Entry 4LPH (X-ray diffraction, 2.30 A resolution); this record covers chain F.

Chain F:
Protein: Farnesyl pyrophosphate synthase
From: Homo sapiens
Notes: EC 2.5.1.10, 2.5.1.1
UniProtKB: P14324 (FPPS_HUMAN); residues 1-353 here correspond to UniProt positions 67-419 (UniProt number = residue number + 66)
Chain sequence (375 residues; each row starts with the number of its first residue; numbers below 1 keep their minus sign (Met-21 is residue -21)):
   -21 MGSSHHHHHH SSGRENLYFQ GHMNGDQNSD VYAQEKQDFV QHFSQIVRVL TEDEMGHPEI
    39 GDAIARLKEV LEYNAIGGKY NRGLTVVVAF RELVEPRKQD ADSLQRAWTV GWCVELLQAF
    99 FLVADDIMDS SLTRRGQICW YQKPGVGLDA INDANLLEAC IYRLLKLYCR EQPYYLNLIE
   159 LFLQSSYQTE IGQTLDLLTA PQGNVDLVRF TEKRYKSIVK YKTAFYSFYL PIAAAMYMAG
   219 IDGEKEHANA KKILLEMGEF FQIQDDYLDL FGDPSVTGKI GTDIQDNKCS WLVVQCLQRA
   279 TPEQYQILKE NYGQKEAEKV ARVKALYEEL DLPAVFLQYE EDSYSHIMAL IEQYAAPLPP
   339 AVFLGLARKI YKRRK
Unresolved in the structure: -21 to 7, 350-353
Differences from the reference sequence: expression tag (-21 to 0)
Small-molecule neighbours: YL3 (({[6-(4-methylphenyl)thieno[2,3-d]pyrimidin-4-yl]amino}methyl)phosphonic acid): Lys57, Asn59, Arg60, Thr63, Ser205, Phe206, Phe239, Leu344, Lys347, Ile348
Curated features (UniProtKB/Swiss-Prot):
  - binding site (isopentenyl diphosphate): Lys57, Arg60, Gln96, Arg113
  - binding site (Mg(2+)): Asp103, Asp107
  - binding site (dimethylallyl diphosphate): Arg112, Lys200, Thr201, Gln240, Lys257, Lys266
  - site (Important for determining product chain length): Phe98, Phe99
  - modified residue: Lys57 (N6-(2-hydroxyisobutyryl)lysine), Lys287 (N6-acetyllysine)
From the paper describing this entry:
  - binding site for YL3: Arg60

Overview:
Bound to chain F: compound YL3. UniProt lists 4 isopentenyl diphosphate-binding residues, Mg2+-binding
residues Asp103 and Asp107 and 6 dimethylallyl diphosphate-binding residues. From the paper: a binding site
for YL3 at Arg60.
Chain F is Farnesyl pyrophosphate synthase (Homo sapiens); the structure, Crystal structure of human FPPS in
complex with CL03093, was determined by X-ray diffraction, deposited together with 4LPG.
